Entry 6Z17 (X-ray diffraction, 3.15 A resolution); this record covers chain AAA.

# Chain AAA
Molecule: Transcriptional regulator MvfR
Organism: Pseudomonas aeruginosa (strain UCBPP-PA14)
Reference sequence: A0A0H2Z7A6 (A0A0H2Z7A6_PSEAB); numbering as in UniProt (aligned over 94-309)
Sequence (239 residues; each row starts with the number of its first residue):
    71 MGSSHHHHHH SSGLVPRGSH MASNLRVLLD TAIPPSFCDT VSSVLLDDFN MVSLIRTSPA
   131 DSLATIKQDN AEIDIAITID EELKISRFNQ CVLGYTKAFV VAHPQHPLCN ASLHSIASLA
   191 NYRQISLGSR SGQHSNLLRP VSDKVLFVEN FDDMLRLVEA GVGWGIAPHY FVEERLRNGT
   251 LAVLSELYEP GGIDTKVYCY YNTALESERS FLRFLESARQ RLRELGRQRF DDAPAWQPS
Not modelled in the structure: 71-93, 297-309
Sequence notes: initiating methionine (71); expression tag (72-93)
Small-molecule neighbours: Q4W (6-chloranyl-3-[(2-propan-2-yl-2,3-dihydro-1,3-thiazol-4-yl)methyl]quinazolin-4-one): A102, I149, A168, V170, L207, L208, V211, F221, I236, A237, P238, Y258, I263, T265
From the paper describing this entry:
  - binding site for Q4W: Y258, T265
  - conformationally variable residues (side-chain flip): T265

# In short
Bound to chain AAA: compound Q4W. The paper reports a binding site for Q4W at Y258 and T265; conformational
variability at T265.
Chain AAA is Transcriptional regulator MvfR (Pseudomonas aeruginosa (strain UCBPP-PA14)); the structure, PqsR
(MvfR) in complex with antagonist 6, was determined by X-ray diffraction together with 6YZ3, 6Z07 and 6Z5K
from the same study.
